7JPP - chains B and E of the 5 polymer chains in the assembly; structure by electron microscopy, 3.70 A resolution.

Chain B:
Name: Origin recognition complex subunit 2
Organism: Homo sapiens
Reference sequence: Q13416 (ORC2_HUMAN); residues 1-577 here = UniProt positions 1-577
Sequence (577 residues; row label = number of the first residue in the row):
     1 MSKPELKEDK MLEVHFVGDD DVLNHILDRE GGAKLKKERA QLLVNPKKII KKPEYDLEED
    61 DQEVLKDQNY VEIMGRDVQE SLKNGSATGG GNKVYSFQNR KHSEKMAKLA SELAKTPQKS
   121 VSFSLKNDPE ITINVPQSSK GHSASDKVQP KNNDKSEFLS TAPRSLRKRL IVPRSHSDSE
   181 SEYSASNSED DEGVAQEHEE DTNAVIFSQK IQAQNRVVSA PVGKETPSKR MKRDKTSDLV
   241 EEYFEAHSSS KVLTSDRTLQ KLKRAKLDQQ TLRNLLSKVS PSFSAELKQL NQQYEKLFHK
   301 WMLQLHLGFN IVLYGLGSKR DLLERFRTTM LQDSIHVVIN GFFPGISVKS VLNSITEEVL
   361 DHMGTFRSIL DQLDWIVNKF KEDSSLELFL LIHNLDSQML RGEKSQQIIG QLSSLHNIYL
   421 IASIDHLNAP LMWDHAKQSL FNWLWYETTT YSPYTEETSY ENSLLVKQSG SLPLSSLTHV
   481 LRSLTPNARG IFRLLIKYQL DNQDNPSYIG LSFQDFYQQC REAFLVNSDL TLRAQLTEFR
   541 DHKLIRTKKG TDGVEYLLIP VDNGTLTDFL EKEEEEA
Unresolved in the structure: 1-267, 575-577
UniProt features mapped onto this chain:
  - modified residue: Thr116 (Phosphothreonine), Ser122 (Phosphoserine), Ser138 (Phosphoserine), Thr226 (Phosphothreonine), Ser248 (Phosphoserine), Ser280 (Phosphoserine)

Chain E:
Name: Origin recognition complex subunit 5
Organism: Homo sapiens
Reference sequence: O43913 (ORC5_HUMAN); residue numbers follow UniProt; this construct covers 1-435
Sequence (435 residues; each row starts with the number of its first residue):
     1 MPHLENVVLC RESQVSILQS LFGERHHFSF PSIFIYGHTA SGKTYVTQTL LKTLELPHVF
    61 VNCVECFTLR LLLEQILNKL NHLSSSEDGC STEITCETFN DFVRLFKQVT TAENLKDQTV
   121 YIVLDKAEYL RDMEANLLPG FLRLQELADR NVTVLFLSEI VWEKFRPNTG CFEPFVLYFP
   181 DYSIGNLQKI LSHDHPPEYS ADFYAAYINI LLGVFYTVCR DLKELRHLAV LNFPKYCEPV
   241 VKGEASERDT RKLWRNIEPH LKKAMQTVYL REISSSQWEK LQKDDTDPGQ LKGLSAHTHV
   301 ELPYYSKFIL IAAYLASYNP ARTDKRFFLK HHGKIKKTNF LKKHEKTSNH LLGPKPFPLD
   361 RLLAILYSIV DSRVAPTANI FSQITSLVTL QLLTLVGHDD QLDGPKYKCT VSLDFIRAIA
   421 RTVNFDIIKY LYDFL
Unresolved in the structure: 1-4, 86-91, 331-347, 434-435
UniProt features mapped onto this chain:
  - binding site (ATP): Gly37 to Thr44

Chain B / chain E interface:
Residue-residue contacts (24):
  Asp396(B) - Leu402(E)
  Arg401(B) - Leu402(E)
  His426(B) - Leu402(E)
  Asn428(B) - Leu402(E)
  Ala429(B) - Leu402(E)  hydrophobic
  Pro430(B) - Ala378(E)
  Pro430(B) - Phe381(E)  hydrophobic
  Pro430(B) - Ser382(E)
  Leu431(B) - Leu359(E)  hydrophobic
  Leu431(B) - Phe381(E)
  Leu431(B) - Thr385(E)  hydrogen bond (backbone-side chain)
  Leu431(B) - Leu402(E)
  Met432(B) - Leu402(E)  hydrophobic
  Trp433(B) - Ser382(E)  hydrogen bond (backbone-side chain)
  Trp433(B) - Thr385(E)
  Asp434(B) - Ser382(E)
  Asp434(B) - Thr385(E)
  Asp434(B) - Ser386(E)
  Asp434(B) - Thr389(E)  hydrogen bond
  His435(B) - Ser382(E)
  His435(B) - Gln383(E)
  His435(B) - Ser386(E)
  Gln438(B) - Ser382(E)
  Arg482(B) - Asp399(E)  salt bridge
Other interface residues (no listed pair), chain B (15 interface residues in all): Gly402, Trp445
Other interface residues (no listed pair), chain E (15 interface residues in all): Ile384, Asp400, Gln401, Asp403, Tyr407

Summary:
Chain B and chain E each contribute 15 residues to their interface, with 3 hydrogen bonds and 1 salt bridge.
Polar pairs include Arg482(B)-Asp399(E), Leu431(B)-Thr385(E) and Trp433(B)-Ser382(E). Curated annotation
(UniProt) lists 8 ATP-binding residues on chain E.
Chain B is Origin recognition complex subunit 2 and chain E is Origin recognition complex subunit 5, both from
Homo sapiens; the structure, ORC-O2WH: Human Origin Recognition Complex (ORC) with dynamic/unresolved ORC1
AAA+ domain, was determined by electron microscopy together with 7JPR, 7JPS, 7JPO and 7JPQ from the same
study.
